6RH7 - chains A and C of the 4 polymer chains in the assembly; structure by X-ray diffraction, 2.00 A resolution.

Chain A:
Name: Sensor histidine kinase
Organism: Thermotoga maritima
UniProt: Q9WZV7 (Q9WZV7_THEMA); numbering as in UniProt (aligned over 232-489)
Chain sequence (258 residues; each row starts with the number of its first residue):
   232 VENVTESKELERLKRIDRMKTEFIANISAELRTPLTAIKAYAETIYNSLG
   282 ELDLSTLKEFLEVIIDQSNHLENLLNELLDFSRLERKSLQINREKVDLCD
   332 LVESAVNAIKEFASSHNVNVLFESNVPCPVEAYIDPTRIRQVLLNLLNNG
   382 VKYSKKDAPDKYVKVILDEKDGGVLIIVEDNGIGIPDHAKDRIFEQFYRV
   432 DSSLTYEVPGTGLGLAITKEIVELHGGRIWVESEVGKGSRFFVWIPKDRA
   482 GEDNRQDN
Not modelled in the structure: 232-241, 480-489
Cystine bridges: Cys330-Cys359
Sequence notes: engineered mutation Ala260 (His in Q9WZV7)
Small-molecule neighbours: ADP (adenosine-5'-diphosphate): Asn376, Asn380, Gly381, Lys383, Tyr384, Asp411, Ile414, Gly415, Ile416, Ile424, Tyr429, Arg430, Val431, Gly441, Thr442, Gly443, Leu444, Gly445, Leu446, Ser470, Phe472

Chain C:
Name: Response regulator
Organism: Thermotoga maritima
UniProt: Q9WYT9 (Q9WYT9_THEMA); residue numbers follow UniProt; this construct covers 1-122
Chain sequence (122 residues; row label = number of the first residue in the row):
     1 MSKKVLLVDDSAVLRKIVSFNLKKEGYEVIEAENGQIALEKLSEFTPDLI
    51 VLAIMMPVMDGFTVLKKLQEKEEWKRIPVIVLTAKGGEEDESLALSLGAR
   101 KVMRKPFSPSQFIEEVKHLLNE
Not modelled in the structure: 1, 122
Sequence notes: engineered mutation Ala53 (Asp in Q9WYT9)

Interface between chain A and chain C:
Pairs across the interface (40):
  Arg263(A) - Ala84(C)
  Arg263(A) - Lys105(C)
  Arg263(A) - Pro106(C)
  Thr267(A) - Leu14(C)
  Thr267(A) - Lys105(C)
  Thr267(A) - Pro106(C)
  Thr267(A) - Phe107(C)
  Ala268(A) - Val13(C)  hydrophobic
  Ala271(A) - Ile17(C)  hydrophobic
  Ala271(A) - Phe107(C)  hydrophobic
  Ala271(A) - Pro109(C)
  Tyr272(A) - Val13(C)  hydrogen bond (side chain-backbone)
  Tyr272(A) - Lys16(C)
  Tyr272(A) - Ile17(C)  hydrophobic
  Glu274(A) - Ser108(C)
  Glu274(A) - Pro109(C)
  Thr275(A) - Ile17(C)
  Thr275(A) - Phe20(C)
  Thr275(A) - Asn21(C)  hydrogen bond
  Thr275(A) - Pro109(C)
  Asn278(A) - Lys24(C)
  Ser279(A) - Phe20(C)
  Ser279(A) - Lys24(C)  hydrogen bond
  Glu282(A) - Phe20(C)
  Glu282(A) - Lys24(C)  salt bridge
  Leu283(A) - Phe20(C)  hydrophobic
  Glu290(A) - Lys16(C)  salt bridge
  Phe291(A) - Lys16(C)
  Phe291(A) - Ile17(C)  hydrophobic
  Phe291(A) - Phe20(C)  hydrophobic
  Val294(A) - Val13(C)  hydrophobic
  Gln298(A) - Val13(C)
  Lys387(A) - Val58(C)
  Tyr437(A) - Met55(C)
  Tyr437(A) - Met56(C)  hydrogen bond (side chain-backbone)
  Tyr437(A) - Pro57(C)
  Tyr437(A) - Val58(C)
  Tyr437(A) - Asp60(C)
  Glu438(A) - Met55(C)
  Glu438(A) - Pro57(C)
Interface residues without a listed pair, chain A (21 interface residues in all): Leu266, Lys270, Thr287
Interface residues without a listed pair, chain C (20 interface residues in all): Met59, Ser110

Overview:
21 residues of chain A and 20 residues of chain C are in contact; the contacts include 4 hydrogen bonds and 2
salt bridges. Polar contacts include Glu282(A)-Lys24(C), Glu290(A)-Lys16(C) and Tyr272(A)-Val13(C). Chain A
binds ADP.
Chain A is Sensor histidine kinase and chain C is Response regulator, both from Thermotoga maritima; the
structure, Revisiting pH-gated conformational switch. Complex HK853 mutant H260A -RR468 mutant D53A pH 7.5,
was determined by X-ray diffraction together with 6RFV, 6RGY, 6RGZ, 6RH0, 6RH1, 6RH2 and 6RH8 from the same
study.
